PDB entry 4FAG | X-ray diffraction, 2.50 A resolution | chain A

Chain A:
Protein: Gentisate 1,2-dioxygenase
Organism: Pseudaminobacter salicylatoxidans
Notes: EC 1.13.11.4
Reference sequence: Q67FT0 (Q67FT0_9RHIZ); residues 1-367 here = UniProt positions 1-367
Chain sequence (367 residues; numbered 1 to 367; the number before each row is that of its first residue):
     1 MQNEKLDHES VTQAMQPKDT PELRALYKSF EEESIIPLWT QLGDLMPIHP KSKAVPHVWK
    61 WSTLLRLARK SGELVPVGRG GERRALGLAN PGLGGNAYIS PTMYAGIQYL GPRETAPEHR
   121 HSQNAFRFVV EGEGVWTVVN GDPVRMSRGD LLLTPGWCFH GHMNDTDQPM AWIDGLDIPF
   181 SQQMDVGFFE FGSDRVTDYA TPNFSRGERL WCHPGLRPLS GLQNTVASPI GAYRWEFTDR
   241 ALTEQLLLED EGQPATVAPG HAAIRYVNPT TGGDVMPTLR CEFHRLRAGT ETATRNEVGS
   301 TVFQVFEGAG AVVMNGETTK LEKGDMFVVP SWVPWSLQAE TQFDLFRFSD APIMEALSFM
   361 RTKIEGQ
Unresolved in the structure: 1-5
Sequence notes: engineered mutation Tyr104 (Trp in Q67FT0); conflict Met163 (His in Q67FT0)
Metal / ion sites: Fe ion: His119, His121, His160 (together with 2,5-dihydroxybenzoic acid)
Small-molecule neighbours:
  - 2,5-dihydroxybenzoic acid: Leu38, Met46, Arg83, Ala85, Tyr104, Gln108, His119, His121, Arg127, His160, His162, Asp174, Leu176, Ile178
  - 2,5-dihydroxybenzoic acid (GTQ): Leu38, Met46, Arg83, Ala85, Tyr104, Gln108, His119, His121, Arg127, His160, His162, Asp174, Leu176, Ile178

Overview:
Chain A binds 2,5-dihydroxybenzoic acid. His119, His121 and His160 coordinate a Fe ion ion.
Chain A is Gentisate 1,2-dioxygenase (Pseudaminobacter salicylatoxidans); the structure, Crystal Structure of
the Salicylate 1,2-dioxygenase from Pseudoaminobacter salicylatoxidans W104Y mutant in complex with gentisate,
was determined by X-ray diffraction together with 4FAH and 4FBF from the same study.
